9F0O - chains D and I of the 12 polymer chains in the assembly; structure by electron microscopy, 2.30 A resolution.

Chain D:
Molecule: Histone H2B 1.1
From: Xenopus laevis
UniProtKB: P02281 (H2B11_XENLA); residues 26-122 here correspond to UniProt positions 30-126 (UniProt number = residue number + 4)
Sequence (97 residues; each row starts with the number of its first residue):
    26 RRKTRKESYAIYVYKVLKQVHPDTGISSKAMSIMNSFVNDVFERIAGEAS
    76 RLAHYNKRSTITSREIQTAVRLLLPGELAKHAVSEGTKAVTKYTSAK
Sequence notes: conflict Thr29 (Ser33 in P02281)
UniProt features mapped onto this chain:
  - glycosylation: Ser109 (O-linked (GlcNAc) serine)
  - cross-link: Lys117 (Glycyl lysine isopeptide (Lys-Gly) (interchain with G-Cter in ubiquitin))

Chain I:
Molecule: 601 wisdom DNA
Sequence (147 nucleotides; each row starts with the number of its first residue; numbers below 1 keep their minus sign (DT-74 is residue -74)):
   -74 TATCGAGAATCCCGGTGCCGAGGCCGCTCAATTGGTCGTAGACAGCTCTA
   -24 GCACCGCTTAAACGCACGTACGCGCTGTCCCCCGCGTTTTAACCGCCAAG
    26 GGGATTACTCCCTAGTCTCCAGGCACGTGTCAGATATATACATCCGA

Chain D / chain I interface:
Pairs across the interface - 20 pairs, chain D then chain I:
  Arg26(D) - DT30(I)  hydrogen bond to the phosphate
  Arg26(D) - DT31(I)  salt bridge to the phosphate
  Arg27(D) - DC-48(I)  hydrogen bond to the phosphate
  Arg27(D) - DT-47(I)  salt bridge to the phosphate
  Thr29(D) - DT30(I)  hydrogen bond to the phosphate
  Arg30(D) - DC-48(I)  hydrogen bond to the base
  Arg30(D) - DT-47(I)  hydrogen bond to the base
  Arg30(D) - DC-46(I)  hydrogen bond to the sugar
  Tyr39(D) - DG-53(I)  hydrogen bond to the phosphate
  Gly50(D) - DG-53(I)  phosphate contact
  Ile51(D) - DA-54(I)  sugar contact
  Ile51(D) - DG-53(I)  phosphate contact
  Ser52(D) - DA-54(I)  phosphate contact
  Ser53(D) - DA-54(I)  hydrogen bond to the phosphate
  Arg83(D) - DG-34(I)  phosphate contact
  Arg83(D) - DA-33(I)  salt bridge to the phosphate
  Ser84(D) - DA-35(I)  phosphate contact
  Ser84(D) - DG-34(I)  hydrogen bond to the phosphate
  Thr85(D) - DA-35(I)  phosphate contact
  Thr85(D) - DG-34(I)  hydrogen bond to the phosphate
Interface residues without a listed pair, chain D (13 interface residues in all): Lys82
Interface residues without a listed pair, chain I (11 interface residues in all): DG-52

In short:
13 residues of chain D and 11 residues of chain I are in contact, with 10 hydrogen bonds and 3 salt bridges.
Polar pairs include Arg30(D)-DC-48(I), Arg30(D)-DT-47(I) and Arg30(D)-DC-46(I).
Here chain D is Histone H2B 1.1 (Xenopus laevis) and chain I is 601 wisdom DNA. Entry 9F0O (The molecular
basis and modulation of lamin-specific chromatin interaction) was determined by electron microscopy.
